PDB entry 5B58 | X-ray diffraction, 3.21 A resolution | chains B and T of the 5 polymer chains in the assembly

Chain B:
Molecule: Putative hemin ABC transport system, membrane protein
Organism: Burkholderia cenocepacia J2315
Reference sequence: B4EKB4 (B4EKB4_BURCJ); residues 1-362 here = UniProt positions 1-362
Amino-acid sequence (385 residues; each row starts with the number of its first residue; numbers below 1 keep their minus sign (Met-22 is residue -22)):
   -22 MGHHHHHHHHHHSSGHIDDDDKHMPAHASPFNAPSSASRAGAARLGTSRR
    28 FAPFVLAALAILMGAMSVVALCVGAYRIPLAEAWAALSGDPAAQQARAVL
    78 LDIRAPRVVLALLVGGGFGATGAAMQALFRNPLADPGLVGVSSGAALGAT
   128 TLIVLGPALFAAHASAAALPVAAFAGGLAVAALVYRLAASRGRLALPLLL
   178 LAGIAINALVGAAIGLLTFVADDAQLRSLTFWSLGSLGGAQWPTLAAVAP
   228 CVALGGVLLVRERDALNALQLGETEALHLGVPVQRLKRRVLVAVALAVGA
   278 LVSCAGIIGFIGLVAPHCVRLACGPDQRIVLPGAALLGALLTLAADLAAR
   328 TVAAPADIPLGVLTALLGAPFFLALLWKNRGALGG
Disordered / not traced: -22 to 21, 134-140, 360-362
Construct notes: expression tag (-22 to 0)
Reported in the primary citation:
  - self-association interface (contacts with another copy of this molecule); pairs are residue here / residue on that copy: Arg204-Asp200 (salt bridge)
  - mutagenesis - D112R: decreased stability
  - mutagenesis - D112A, D112V: unchanged catalytic activity (ATPase activity)
  - mutagenesis - D112R: decreased catalytic activity on ATP

Chain T:
Molecule: Putative hemin transport system, substrate-binding protein
Organism: Burkholderia cenocepacia J2315
Reference sequence: B4EKB3 (B4EKB3_BURCJ); residue numbers follow UniProt; this construct covers 40-305
Amino-acid sequence (271 residues; row label = number of the first residue in the row):
    35 GPLGSKRVIVIGGALAETAFALGGAETPRYRLVGADTTCTYPDAAKRLPK
    85 VGYQRALSAEGLLSLRPDLVLASAEAGPPTAIAQVKGAGVTVTTFDERHD
   135 VESVRAKITGVAQALDVRDAGAALLQRFDRDWQAARDAVAARVPGGAQPP
   185 RVLFVLNHTGTQALVAGQRTAADAMIRYAGARNAMQGFDHYKPLTTEALA
   235 AAAPDVVLISDEGLAAVGGHAALLATPGFGATPAGRARRVVSLDALFLLG
   285 FGPRLPLAVTTLHRRLSDALA
Disordered / not traced: 35-40
Construct notes: expression tag (35-39)

Interface between chain B and chain T:
Contacting residue pairs (39):
  Ala52(B) - Glu231(T)
  Tyr53(B) - Ala234(T)
  Tyr53(B) - Ala235(T)
  Ala75(B) - Ala265(T)  hydrophobic
  Ile80(B) - Thr230(T)
  Ile80(B) - Gly262(T)
  Ala141(B) - Ala250(T)
  Ser142(B) - Val251(T)
  Ser142(B) - Gly252(T)
  Ala143(B) - Val251(T)
  Leu146(B) - Gly194(T)
  Phe196(B) - Tyr87(T)
  Val197(B) - Tyr87(T)  hydrogen bond (backbone-side chain)
  Asp199(B) - Tyr87(T)
  Asp200(B) - Arg89(T)  salt bridge
  Ala201(B) - Asn191(T)  hydrogen bond (backbone-side chain)
  Arg204(B) - Leu198(T)
  Arg204(B) - Tyr225(T)
  Ser205(B) - Asn191(T)
  Ser205(B) - His192(T)
  Ser205(B) - Thr193(T)  hydrogen bond (backbone-side chain)
  Phe208(B) - Thr193(T)
  Phe208(B) - Leu198(T)  hydrophobic
  Phe208(B) - Pro227(T)  hydrophobic
  Trp209(B) - Thr193(T)
  Ser213(B) - Gln196(T)  hydrogen bond
  Gly215(B) - Gln196(T)
  Gly215(B) - Thr230(T)
  Gly216(B) - Thr195(T)  hydrogen bond (backbone-side chain)
  Gly216(B) - Pro261(T)
  Ala217(B) - Pro261(T)
  Gln218(B) - Thr195(T)
  Arg327(B) - Glu231(T)  salt bridge
  Pro332(B) - Thr229(T)  hydrogen bond (backbone-side chain)
  Pro332(B) - Ala232(T)
  Ala333(B) - Lys226(T)
  Ala333(B) - Thr229(T)
  Asp334(B) - Gln196(T)
  Asp334(B) - Thr229(T)
Other interface residues (no listed pair), chain B (27 interface residues in all): Ala198
Other interface residues (no listed pair), chain T (27 interface residues in all): Met219, Phe222, Arg270

Summary:
Chain B and chain T each contribute 27 residues to their interface; the contacts include 6 hydrogen bonds and
2 salt bridges. Polar contacts include Asp200(B)-Arg89(T), Arg327(B)-Glu231(T) and Val197(B)-Tyr87(T). From
the paper: D112R of chain B reduces stability; a self-association interface involving Arg204(B); 3
substitutions were tested in all.
Here chain B is Putative hemin ABC transport system, membrane protein and chain T is Putative hemin transport
system, substrate-binding protein, both from Burkholderia cenocepacia J2315. Entry 5B58 (Inward-facing
conformation of ABC heme importer BhuUV in complex with periplasmic heme binding protein BhuT from ...) was
determined by X-ray diffraction (same publication as 5B57).
